PDB entry 7X3X | electron microscopy, 3.20 A resolution | chains G and I of the 11 polymer chains in the assembly

Chain G:
Name: Histone H2A
Source organism: Xenopus laevis
UniProtKB: Q6AZJ8 (Q6AZJ8_XENLA); residues 0-129 here correspond to UniProt positions 1-130 (UniProt number = residue number + 1)
Chain sequence (130 residues; numbered 0 to 129; the number before each row is that of its first residue; numbering starts at 0):
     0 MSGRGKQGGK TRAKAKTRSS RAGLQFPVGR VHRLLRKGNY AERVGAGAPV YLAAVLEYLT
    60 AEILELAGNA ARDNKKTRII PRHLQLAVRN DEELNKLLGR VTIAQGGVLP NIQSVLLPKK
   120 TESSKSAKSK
Disordered / not traced: 0-11, 119-129

Chain I:
Molecule: 147-nt DNA strand
Sequence (147 nucleotides; row label = number of the first residue in the row):
     1 CTGGAGAATC CCGGTGCCGA GGCCGCTCAA TTGGTCGTAG ACAGCTCTAG CACCGCTTAA
    61 ACGCACGTAC GCGCTGTCCC CCGCGTTTTA ACCGCCAAGG GGATTACTCC CTAGTCTCCA
   121 GGCACGTGTC AGATATATAC ATCCTGA
Disordered / not traced: 1

How chain G and chain I interact:
Residue-residue contacts (11):
  Ala14(G) with DT31(I), phosphate contact; DT32(I), phosphate contact
  Lys15(G) with DT31(I), hydrogen bond to the phosphate; DT32(I), hydrogen bond to the phosphate
  Thr16(G) with DT31(I), phosphate contact
  Arg17(G) with DT31(I), salt bridge to the phosphate
  Arg20(G) with DT32(I), salt bridge to the phosphate
  Gly28(G) with DT31(I), phosphate contact
  Arg29(G) with DA30(I), phosphate contact
  Arg32(G) with DA30(I), salt bridge to the phosphate
  Arg77(G) with DA20(I), sugar contact
Also at the interface, not in a pair above, chain G (13 interface residues in all): Ala12, Lys13, Arg35, Arg42
Also at the interface, not in a pair above, chain I (8 interface residues in all): DA29, DG33, DG37, DA39

Overview:
Chain G and chain I form an interface of 13 and 8 residues respectively, with 2 hydrogen bonds and 3 salt
bridges. Among the polar pairs are Lys15(G)-DT31(I), Lys15(G)-DT32(I) and Arg17(G)-DT31(I).
Chain G is Histone H2A (Xenopus laevis) and chain I is a 147-nt DNA strand; the structure, Cryo-EM structure
of N1 nucleosome-RA, was determined by electron microscopy, deposited together with 7X3T, 7X3V and 7X3W.
